Entry 8K28 (electron microscopy, 3.54 A resolution); this record covers chains E and Q of the 12 polymer chains in the assembly.

Chain E:
Name: Csy3
Organism: Vibrio phage ICP1_2004_A
UniProtKB: F1D5V6 (F1D5V6_9CAUD); numbering as in UniProt (aligned over 1-306)
Sequence (306 residues; each row starts with the number of its first residue):
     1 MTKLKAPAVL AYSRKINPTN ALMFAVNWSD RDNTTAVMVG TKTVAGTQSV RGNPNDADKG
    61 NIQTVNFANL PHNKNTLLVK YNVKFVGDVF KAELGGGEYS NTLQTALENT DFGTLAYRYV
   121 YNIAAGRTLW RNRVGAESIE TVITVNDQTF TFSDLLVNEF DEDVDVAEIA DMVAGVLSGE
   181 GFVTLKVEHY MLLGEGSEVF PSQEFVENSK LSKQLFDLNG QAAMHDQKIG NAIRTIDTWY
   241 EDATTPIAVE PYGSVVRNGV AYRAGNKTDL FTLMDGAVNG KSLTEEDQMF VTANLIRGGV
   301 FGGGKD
Disordered / not traced: 1, 304-306

Chain Q:
Molecule: 33-nt DNA strand
Organism: Vibrio phage ICP1_2004_A
Sequence (33 nucleotides; row label = number of the first residue in the row):
    17 TAAGCAAAGG GTTGACGAAA GCCCTTTGTC CCT

How chain E and chain Q interact:
Contacting residue pairs (13; chain E residue first):
  Ala-8(E) / DA24(Q)  sugar contact
  Ala-8(E) / DG25(Q)  sugar contact
  Val-9(E) / DA24(Q)  base contact
  Val-9(E) / DG25(Q)  sugar contact
  Thr-47(E) / DT17(Q)  base contact
  Val-50(E) / DA18(Q)  phosphate contact
  Asn-61(E) / DT17(Q)  hydrogen bond to the sugar
  Gln-63(E) / DT17(Q)  hydrogen bond to the base
  Leu-94(E) / DG25(Q)  base contact
  Ser-212(E) / DT17(Q)  hydrogen bond to the base
  Arg-257(E) / DG20(Q)  base contact
  Val-300(E) / DA23(Q)  base contact
  Val-300(E) / DA24(Q)  base contact
Other interface residues (no listed pair), chain E (12 interface residues in all): Gln-48, Gly-303

Overview:
The interface between chain E and chain Q involves 12 residues on one side and 6 on the other; the contacts
include 3 hydrogen bonds. Polar pairs include Gln-63(E)/DT17(Q), Ser-212(E)/DT17(Q) and Asn-61(E)/DT17(Q).
Chain E is Csy3 and chain Q is a 33-nt DNA strand, both from Vibrio phage ICP1_2004_A; the structure, ICP1
Csy-dsDNA complex (form 1), was determined by electron microscopy together with 8K0H, 8K0J and 8K0K from the
same study.
